PDB entry 4HHH | X-ray diffraction, 2.20 A resolution | chains T and U of the 8 polymer chains in the assembly

== Chain T (and U) ==
Name: Ribulose bisphosphate carboxylase small chain
Organism: Pisum sativum
Notes: chain U of this document is another copy of the same molecule, construct and numbering; everything in this record applies to it too
Amino-acid sequence (123 residues; numbered 1 to 123; the number before each row is that of its first residue):
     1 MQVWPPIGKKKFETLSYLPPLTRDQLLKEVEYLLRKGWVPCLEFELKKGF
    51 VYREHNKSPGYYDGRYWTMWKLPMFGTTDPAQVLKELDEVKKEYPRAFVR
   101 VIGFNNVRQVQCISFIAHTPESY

== Interface between chain T and chain U ==
Contacting residue pairs (15):
  Phe44(T) - Pro6(U)  hydrophobic
  Leu46(T) - Pro6(U)  hydrophobic
  Leu46(T) - Ile7(U)  hydrophobic
  Lys47(T) - Pro6(U)  hydrogen bond (side chain-backbone)
  Glu54(T) - Lys57(U)  hydrogen bond (backbone-side chain)
  His55(T) - Lys57(U)  hydrogen bond (backbone-side chain)
  Asn56(T) - Lys57(U)
  Thr68(T) - Pro6(U)
  Met69(T) - Val3(U)
  Trp70(T) - Val3(U)  hydrophobic
  Lys71(T) - Met1(U)
  Lys71(T) - Val3(U)
  Leu72(T) - Met1(U)  hydrophobic
  Tyr94(T) - Pro5(U)
  Tyr94(T) - Pro6(U)
Interface residues without a listed pair, chain T (13 interface residues in all): Glu93

== Overview ==
The interface between chain T and chain U involves 13 residues on one side and 6 on the other, with 3 hydrogen
bonds. Among the polar pairs are Lys47(T)-Pro6(U), Glu54(T)-Lys57(U) and His55(T)-Lys57(U).
Chain T and chain U are both Ribulose bisphosphate carboxylase small chain (Pisum sativum); the structure,
Structure of Pisum sativum Rubisco, was determined by X-ray diffraction.
